Entry 6V3J (X-ray diffraction, 1.98 A resolution); this record covers chains A and G of the 4 polymer chains in the assembly.

== Chain A ==
Molecule: HLA-B alpha chain (B*5703GB)
Source organism: Homo sapiens
UniProt: I3ZN84 (I3ZN84_HUMAN); residues 1-275 here correspond to UniProt positions 25-299 (UniProt number = residue number + 24)
Chain sequence (275 residues; each row starts with the number of its first residue):
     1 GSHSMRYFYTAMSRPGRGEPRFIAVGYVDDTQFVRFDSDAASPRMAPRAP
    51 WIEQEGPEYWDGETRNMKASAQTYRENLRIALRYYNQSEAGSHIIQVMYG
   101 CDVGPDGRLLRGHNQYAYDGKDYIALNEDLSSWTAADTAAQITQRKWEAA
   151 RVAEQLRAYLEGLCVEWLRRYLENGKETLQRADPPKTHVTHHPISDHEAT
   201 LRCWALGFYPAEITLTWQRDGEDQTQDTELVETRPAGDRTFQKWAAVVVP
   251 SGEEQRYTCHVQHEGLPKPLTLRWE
Cystine bridges: Cys101-Cys164, Cys203-Cys259

== Chain G ==
Molecule: Killer cell immunoglobulin-like receptor 3DL1
Source organism: Homo sapiens
UniProt: P43629 (KI3L1_HUMAN); residues 1-299 here correspond to UniProt positions 22-320 (UniProt number = residue number + 21)
Chain sequence (299 residues; each row starts with the number of its first residue):
     1 HMGGQDKPFLSAWPSAVVPRGGHVTLRCHYRHRFNNFMLYKEDRIHIPIF
    51 HGRIFQESFNMSPVTTAHAGNYTCRGSHPHSPTGWSAPSNPVVIMVTGNH
   101 RKPSLLAHPGPLVKSGERVILQCWSDIMFEHFFLHKEGISKDPSRLVGQI
   151 HDGVSKANFSIGPMMLALAGTYRCYGSVTHTPYQLSAPSDPLDIVVTGPY
   201 EKPSLSAQPGPKVQAGESVTLSCSSRSSYDMYHLSREGGAHERRLPAVRK
   251 VNRTFQADFPLGPATHGGTYRCFGSFRHSPYEWSDPSDPLLVSVTGNPS
Not modelled in the structure: 1-6, 295-299
Cystine bridges: Cys28-Cys74, Cys123-Cys174, Cys223-Cys272
Covalent attachments: N-acetylglucosamine (NAG) linked to Asn158
Ligand contacts:
  - N-acetylglucosamine (NAG; 2-acetamido-2-deoxy-beta-D-glucopyranose), molecule 1: Glu42, Asn71, Pro91, Val93, Tyr183
  - N-acetylglucosamine (NAG), molecule 2: Asn252, Arg253, Thr254, Gln256
UniProt features mapped onto this chain:
  - glycosylation (N-linked (GlcNAc...) asparagine): Asn71, Asn158, Asn252

== Interface between chain A and chain G ==
Residue-residue contacts - 37 pairs, chain A then chain G:
  Pro15(A) with Trp13(G), hydrophobic
  Gly16(A) with Phe9(G); Ser11(G); Arg27(G); His29(G); Phe34(G)
  Arg17(A) with Phe9(G); His29(G)
  Gly18(A) with Phe9(G)
  Glu19(A) with Phe9(G)
  Gln72(A) with Met165(G), hydrogen bond; Ala167(G)
  Thr73(A) with Met165(G)
  Glu76(A) with Ala167(G)
  Arg79(A) with Lys141(G)
  Ile80(A) with Leu166(G), hydrophobic
  Arg83(A) with His278(G), hydrogen bond (side chain-backbone)
  Tyr84(A) with Arg277(G); His278(G); Ser279(G)
  Glu89(A) with Trp13(G); Ile139(G)
  Ile142(A) with Arg277(G); His278(G)
  Arg145(A) with Ser228(G); Asp230(G), salt bridge; Phe276(G)
  Lys146(A) with Tyr200(G); Phe276(G); Ser279(G), hydrogen bond; Glu282(G), salt bridge
  Ala149(A) with Tyr200(G); Glu201(G); Ser227(G); Phe276(G), hydrophobic
  Ala150(A) with Pro199(G), hydrophobic; Tyr200(G), hydrophobic
Other interface residues (no listed pair), chain A (19 interface residues in all): Ala90

== Overview ==
19 residues of chain A face 22 of chain G across their interface, with 3 hydrogen bonds and 2 salt bridges.
Polar contacts include Arg145(A)-Asp230(G), Lys146(A)-Glu282(G) and Gln72(A)-Met165(G). Bound to chain G:
N-acetylglucosamine. Covalently linked N-acetylglucosamine: at Asn158(G).
Here chain A is HLA-B alpha chain (B*5703GB) and chain G is Killer cell immunoglobulin-like receptor 3DL1,
both from Homo sapiens. Entry 6V3J (KIR3DL1 in complex with HLA-B*57:03 presenting the peptide LSSPVTKSF) was
determined by X-ray diffraction (same publication as 6V2O, 6V2P and 6V2Q).
